PDB entry 8CME | X-ray diffraction, 2.26 A resolution | chains A and B of the 3 polymer chains in the assembly

# Chain A
Molecule: HLA class II histocompatibility antigen, DR alpha chain
Organism: Homo sapiens
UniProt: P01903 (DRA_HUMAN); residues 1-182 here correspond to UniProt positions 26-207 (UniProt number = residue number + 25)
Sequence (183 residues; each row starts with the number of its first residue; numbering starts at 0):
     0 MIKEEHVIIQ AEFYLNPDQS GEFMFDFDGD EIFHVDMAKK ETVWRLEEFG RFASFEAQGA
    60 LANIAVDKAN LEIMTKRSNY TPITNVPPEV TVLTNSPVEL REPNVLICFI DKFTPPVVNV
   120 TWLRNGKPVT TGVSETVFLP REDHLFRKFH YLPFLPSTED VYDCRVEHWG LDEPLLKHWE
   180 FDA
Unresolved in the structure: 0
Differences from the reference sequence: initiating methionine (0)
Disulfide bonds: Cys107-Cys163
UniProt features mapped onto this chain:
  - region: Glu179 to Ala182 (Connecting peptide)
  - site: Gln9 (Self- and pathogen-derived peptide antigen), Gly49 (Self-peptide antigen), Phe51 (Self- and pathogen-derived peptide antigen), Ala52 (Self-peptide antigen), Ser53 (Self- and pathogen-derived peptide antigen), Glu55 (Pathogen-derived peptide antigen), Asn62 (Self- and pathogen-derived peptide antigen), Asn69 (Pathogen-derived peptide antigen), Arg76 (Self- and pathogen-derived peptide antigen)
  - glycosylation (N-linked (GlcNAc...) asparagine): Asn78, Asn118

# Chain B
Molecule: Human leukocyte antigen DR beta chain allotype DR1 (DRB1*0101)
Organism: Homo sapiens
Sequence (194 residues; numbered -3 to 190; the number before each row is that of its first residue; numbers below 1 keep their minus sign (Met-3 is residue -3)):
    -3 MGSMGDTRPR FLWQLKFECH FFNGTERVRL LERCIYNQEE SVRFDSDVGE YRAVTELGRP
    57 DAEYWNSQKD LLEQRRAAVD TYCRHNYGVG ESFTVQRRVE PKVTVYPSKT QPLQHHNLLV
   117 CSVSGFYPGS IEVRWFRNGQ EEKAGVVSTG LIQNGDWTFQ TLVMLETVPR SGEVYTCQVE
   177 HPSVTSPLTV EWRA
Unresolved in the structure: -3 to -1
Disulfide bonds: Cys15-Cys79, Cys117-Cys173

# Interface between chain A and chain B
Residue-residue contacts (126; chain A residue first):
  Glu3(A) with Phe17(B); Phe18(B); Asn19(B)
  Glu4(A) with His16(B), salt bridge; Phe17(B); Phe18(B)
  His5(A) with Cys15(B); His16(B); Phe17(B), hydrogen bond (backbone-backbone)
  Val6(A) with Cys15(B); His16(B)
  Ile7(A) with Phe13(B); Glu14(B); Cys15(B), hydrogen bond (backbone-backbone); Phe17(B), hydrophobic; Tyr83(B), hydrophobic
  Ile8(A) with Phe13(B); Glu14(B)
  Gln9(A) with Leu11(B); Lys12(B); Phe13(B), hydrogen bond (backbone-backbone); Tyr78(B), hydrogen bond
  Ala10(A) with Leu11(B)
  Glu11(A) with Gln10(B); Leu11(B), hydrogen bond (backbone-backbone)
  Phe12(A) with Leu8(B), hydrophobic; Trp9(B); Gln10(B)
  Tyr13(A) with Phe7(B); Leu8(B); Trp9(B), hydrogen bond (backbone-backbone)
  Leu14(A) with Phe7(B); Leu8(B), hydrophobic
  Asn15(A) with Arg6(B); Phe7(B), hydrogen bond (backbone-backbone)
  Pro16(A) with Arg4(B); Pro5(B); Arg6(B)
  Asp17(A) with Arg6(B), salt bridge
  Phe24(A) with Tyr78(B); Asn82(B)
  Phe26(A) with Thr90(B); Val91(B), hydrophobic; Tyr123(B); Trp153(B), hydrophobic
  Asp27(A) with Gln149(B)
  Gly28(A) with Gln149(B)
  Asp29(A) with Tyr123(B); Gln149(B), hydrogen bond; Trp153(B)
  Glu30(A) with Trp153(B), hydrogen bond (backbone-side chain)
  Ile31(A) with Trp153(B), hydrophobic
  Arg44(A) with Gly151(B), hydrogen bond (side chain-backbone); Asp152(B); Trp153(B)
  Leu45(A) with Arg93(B); Asp152(B); Trp153(B), hydrophobic
  Glu47(A) with Arg93(B), salt bridge
  Phe48(A) with Phe89(B), hydrophobic; Trp153(B)
  Phe51(A) with Ser88(B); Phe89(B), hydrophobic
  Ala52(A) with Val85(B), hydrophobic
  Asp66(A) with Trp9(B); Leu11(B)
  Asn69(A) with Trp9(B)
  Leu70(A) with Phe7(B); Leu8(B); Trp9(B), hydrophobic
  Met73(A) with Trp9(B), hydrophobic; Tyr32(B), hydrophobic; Leu53(B), hydrophobic; Asp57(B)
  Thr74(A) with Phe7(B); Tyr32(B)
  Arg76(A) with Leu53(B), hydrogen bond (side chain-backbone); Asp57(B), salt bridge
  Ser77(A) with Tyr32(B), hydrogen bond; Leu53(B)
  Tyr79(A) with Phe7(B)
  Thr80(A) with Phe7(B); Tyr32(B), hydrogen bond (backbone-side chain); Asn33(B), hydrogen bond (backbone-side chain)
  Pro81(A) with Pro5(B), hydrophobic; Arg6(B); Phe7(B), hydrophobic; Asn33(B), hydrogen bond (backbone-side chain)
  Ile82(A) with Arg6(B), hydrogen bond (backbone-backbone); Asn33(B)
  Val85(A) with Gln34(B)
  Leu92(A) with Ile148(B), hydrophobic
  Thr93(A) with Gln156(B), hydrogen bond (backbone-side chain)
  Asn94(A) with Ser120(B); Gln156(B)
  Pro96(A) with Thr100(B); Ser118(B)
  Ile106(A) with Asn150(B)
  Thr113(A) with Leu8(B)
  Pro115(A) with Leu8(B)
  Val116(A) with Met0(B), hydrophobic
  Val117(A) with Met0(B)
  Asn118(A) with Met0(B)
  Pro139(A) with Lys12(B)
  Arg140(A) with Lys12(B), hydrogen bond (backbone-side chain)
  Glu141(A) with Glu14(B); Arg29(B), salt bridge
  Asp142(A) with Gln34(B)
  His143(A) with Gln10(B), hydrogen bond (backbone-side chain); Lys12(B); Arg29(B), hydrogen bond; Ile31(B)
  Leu144(A) with Gln34(B)
  Phe145(A) with Leu8(B), hydrophobic; Gln10(B)
  Arg146(A) with Gln149(B), hydrogen bond
  Phe148(A) with Gln149(B); Asn150(B); Gly151(B)
  Tyr150(A) with Asn150(B), hydrogen bond (side chain-backbone); Gly151(B); Asp152(B)
  Glu166(A) with Met0(B)
  Trp168(A) with Met0(B); Asp2(B), hydrogen bond (side chain-backbone); Arg6(B)
Other interface residues (no listed pair), chain A (66 interface residues in all): Ser95, Pro114, Thr135, His167
Other interface residues (no listed pair), chain B (52 interface residues in all): Gly1, Gly20, Arg23, Glu36, Gly54, Pro56, Tyr102

# Overview
66 residues of chain A face 52 of chain B across their interface, with 23 hydrogen bonds and 5 salt bridges.
Among the polar pairs are Glu4(A)-His16(B), Asp17(A)-Arg6(B) and Glu47(A)-Arg93(B).
Chain A is HLA class II histocompatibility antigen, DR alpha chain and chain B is Human leukocyte antigen DR
beta chain allotype DR1 (DRB1*0101), both from Homo sapiens; the structure, Human Leukocyte Antigen class II
allotype DR1 presenting SARS-CoV-2 Membrane peptide M176-190, was determined by X-ray diffraction (same
publication as 8CMB, 8CMC, 8CMD, 8CMF, 8CMG, 8CMH and 8CMI).
